PDB entry 7Q4G | X-ray diffraction, 1.82 A resolution | chains B and E of the 5 polymer chains in the assembly

Chain B (and E):
Protein: Coproheme decarboxylase from Corynebacterium diphtheriae Y135A mutant in complex with coproheme
Organism: Corynebacterium diphtheriae
Notes: chain E of this document is another copy of the same molecule, construct and numbering; everything in this record applies to it too
Reference sequence: A0A2T1BSE4 (A0A2T1BSE4_CORDP); residue numbers follow UniProt; this construct covers 1-234
Chain sequence (237 residues; numbered -1 to 235; the number before each row is that of its first residue; numbers below 1 keep their minus sign (Gly-1 is residue -1)):
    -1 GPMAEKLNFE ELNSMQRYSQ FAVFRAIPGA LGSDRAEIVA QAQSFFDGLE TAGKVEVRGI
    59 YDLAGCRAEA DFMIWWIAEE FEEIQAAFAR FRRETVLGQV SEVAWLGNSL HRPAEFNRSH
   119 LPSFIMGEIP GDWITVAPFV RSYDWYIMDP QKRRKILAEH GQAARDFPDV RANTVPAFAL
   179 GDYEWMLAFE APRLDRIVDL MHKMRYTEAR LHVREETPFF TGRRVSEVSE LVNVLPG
Unresolved in the structure: -1 to 5 (chain E: -1 to 7)
Sequence notes: expression tag (-1 to 0, 235); engineered mutation Ala135 (Tyr in A0A2T1BSE4)
Ion coordination: fe-coproporphyrin iii Fe near His158 (its only coordinating residue here)
Residues lining bound ligands: fe-coproporphyrin iii (FEC; 1,3,5,8-tetramethyl-porphine-2,4,6,7-tetrapropionic acid ferrous complex): Ala112, Asn115, His118, Phe137, Arg139, Trp143, Leu155, Ala156, His158, Gly159, Ala162, Ala170, Thr172, Trp183, Leu185, Phe187, Leu198, Met199, Met202, Arg208
Reported in the primary citation:
  - mutagenesis - Y135A: abolished catalytic activity on coproheme

Chain B / chain E interface:
Residue-residue contacts (63; chain B residue first):
  Gln14(B) with Arg191(E), hydrogen bond; Asp193(E)
  Tyr16(B) with Leu192(E); Asp193(E), hydrogen bond (side chain-backbone)
  Gln18(B) with Gly63(E), hydrogen bond (side chain-backbone)
  Phe79(B) with Gly63(E); Leu192(E), hydrophobic
  Glu80(B) with Trp131(E)
  Gln83(B) with Asp60(E), hydrogen bond (side chain-backbone); Ala62(E), hydrogen bond (side chain-backbone); Trp131(E)
  Phe86(B) with Gly63(E)
  Ala87(B) with Val232(E)
  Arg90(B) with Asp69(E), salt bridge; Pro234(E)
  Arg91(B) with Arg33(E); Asn231(E); Val232(E), hydrogen bond (side chain-backbone); Leu233(E); Pro234(E)
  Val101(B) with Ala66(E)
  Ala102(B) with Ala66(E)
  Leu104(B) with Gly63(E); Cys64(E); Arg65(E); Ala66(E)
  Asn106(B) with Gly63(E), hydrogen bond (side chain-backbone); Cys64(E), hydrogen bond (side chain-backbone)
  Leu108(B) with Asp193(E)
  Arg110(B) with Asp193(E), salt bridge; Asp197(E), salt bridge
  Glu113(B) with Tyr204(E), hydrogen bond
  Tyr141(B) with Arg208(E); Leu209(E); Val211(E), hydrogen bond (side chain-backbone); Arg212(E), hydrogen bond (side chain-backbone)
  Asp142(B) with Leu209(E)
  Tyr144(B) with Arg203(E); Tyr204(E)
  Ile145(B) with Tyr204(E); Thr205(E); Glu206(E)
  Arg151(B) with Tyr204(E)
  Phe176(B) with Val196(E); Met199(E), hydrophobic; His200(E); Arg203(E)
  Ala177(B) with Thr133(E); Ile195(E), hydrophobic; Met199(E), hydrophobic; Thr219(E), hydrogen bond (backbone-side chain)
  Leu178(B) with Cys64(E); Leu192(E), hydrophobic; Val196(E), hydrophobic
  Gly179(B) with Phe217(E)
  Asp180(B) with Arg65(E), salt bridge; Thr215(E); Pro216(E); Phe217(E), hydrogen bond (side chain-backbone)
  Glu182(B) with Arg203(E), salt bridge
  Trp183(B) with His200(E)
  Arg212(B) with Arg208(E); Glu214(E), salt bridge
Other interface residues (no listed pair), chain B (32 interface residues in all): Trp103, Pro174
Other interface residues (no listed pair), chain E (38 interface residues in all): Leu61, Glu213, Arg221

Summary:
32 residues of chain B face 38 of chain E across their interface, with 13 hydrogen bonds and 6 salt bridges.
Among the polar pairs are Arg90(B)-Asp69(E), Arg110(B)-Asp193(E) and Arg110(B)-Asp197(E). Chain B binds
fe-coproporphyrin iii. The paper reports that Y135A of chain B abolishes catalytic activity on coproheme.
Both chains are Coproheme decarboxylase from Corynebacterium diphtheriae Y135A mutant in complex with
coproheme (Corynebacterium diphtheriae). Entry 7Q4G (Structure of coproheme decarboxylase from Corynebacterium
dipththeriae Y135A mutant in complex with coproheme) was determined by X-ray diffraction, deposited together
with 7Q4F.
